PDB entry 8GI8 | electron microscopy, 2.88 A resolution | chain A

# Chain A
Name: Kalium Channelrhodopsin 1
From: Hyphochytrium catenoides
Amino-acid sequence (265 residues; row label = number of the first residue in the row):
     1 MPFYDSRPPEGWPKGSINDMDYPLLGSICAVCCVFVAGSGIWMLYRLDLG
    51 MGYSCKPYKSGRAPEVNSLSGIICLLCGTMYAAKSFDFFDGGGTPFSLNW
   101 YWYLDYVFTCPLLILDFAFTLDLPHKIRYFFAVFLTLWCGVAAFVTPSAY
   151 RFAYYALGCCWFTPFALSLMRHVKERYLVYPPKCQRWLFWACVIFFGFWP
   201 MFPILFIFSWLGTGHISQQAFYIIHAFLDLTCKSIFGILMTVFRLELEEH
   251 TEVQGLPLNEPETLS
Unresolved in the structure: 1-16, 257-265
Covalent attachments: retinal (RET) linked to Lys-233
Ligand contacts: retinal (RET): Tyr-103, Tyr-106, Cys-110, Leu-113, Thr-136, Leu-137, Gly-140, Tyr-155, Gly-158, Cys-159, Phe-162, Trp-199, Phe-202, Pro-203, Phe-206, Asp-229, Cys-232
What the authors report for this chain:
  - specificity-determining residues: Leu-69, Ile-73, Trp-102, Asp-116, Tyr-222
  - contacts within the chain: Ser-39/Ser-234 (hydrogen bond), Met-43/Cys-74, Asn-67/Glu-248 (hydrogen bond), Tyr-81/Asp-229 (hydrogen bond), Asp-87/Asn-99 (hydrogen bond), Lys-84/Asp-105 (salt bridge), Tyr-106/Asp-229 (hydrogen bond), Tyr-106/His-225, Asp-116/Arg-244, Asp-116/Thr-120 (hydrogen bond), Trp-102/Tyr-222, Gln-218/Tyr-222 (hydrogen bond), Asp-229/Lys-233 (salt bridge), Tyr-53/Glu-246 (hydrogen bond), Tyr-58/Glu-248 (water-mediated contact)
  - conformationally variable residues (helix shift): Val-66
  - binding site for retinal: Thr-136, Gly-140, Pro-203, Phe-206, Lys-233

# In short
Retinal is covalently linked to Lys-233. The paper reports a binding site for retinal at Thr-136, Gly-140 and
Pro-203 among others; specificity determinants Leu-69, Ile-73 and Trp-102 among others.
Chain A is Kalium Channelrhodopsin 1 (Hyphochytrium catenoides); the structure, Kalium channelrhodopsin 1 from
Hyphochytrium catenoides (HcKCR1) embedded in peptidisc, was determined by electron microscopy (same
publication as 8GI9).
